PDB entry 3J9Q | electron microscopy, 3.50 A resolution | chains S and n of the 48 polymer chains in the assembly

== Chain S (and n) ==
Protein: tube
From: Pseudomonas aeruginosa
Notes: chain n of this document is another copy of the same molecule, construct and numbering; everything in this record applies to it too
UniProtKB: Q9S573 (Q9S573_PSEAI); residue numbers follow UniProt; this construct covers 1-168
Amino-acid sequence (168 residues; each row starts with the number of its first residue):
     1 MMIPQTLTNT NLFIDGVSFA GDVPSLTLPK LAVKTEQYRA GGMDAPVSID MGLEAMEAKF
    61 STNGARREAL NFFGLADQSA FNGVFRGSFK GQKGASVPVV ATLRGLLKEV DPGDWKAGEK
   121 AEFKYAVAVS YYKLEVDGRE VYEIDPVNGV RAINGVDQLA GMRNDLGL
Unresolved in the structure: 1-2

== Chain S / chain n interface ==
Pairs across the interface - 6 pairs, chain S then chain n:
  Lys90(S) - Ala76(n)
  Gly91(S) - Gln78(n)  hydrogen bond (backbone-side chain)
  Gln92(S) - Asp77(n)
  Gln92(S) - Gln78(n)  hydrogen bond (backbone-side chain)
  Lys93(S) - Asp77(n)
  Gly94(S) - Ala76(n)
Also at the interface, not in a pair above, chain n (6 interface residues in all): Ser79, Ser130, Val147

== In short ==
5 residues of chain S and 6 residues of chain n are in contact; the contacts include 2 hydrogen bonds. Among
the polar pairs are Gly91(S)-Gln78(n) and Gln92(S)-Gln78(n).
Chain S and chain n are both tube (Pseudomonas aeruginosa); the structure, Atomic structures of a bactericidal
contractile nanotube in its pre- and post-contraction states, was determined by electron microscopy (same
publication as 3J9R).
